PDB entry 2O8M | X-ray diffraction, 2.00 A resolution | chains A and D of the 4 polymer chains in the assembly

# Chain A
Name: Protease
Organism: Hepatitis C virus
Notes: EC 3.4.22.-; engineered mutation(s): S149A
Reference sequence: Q9ELS8 (Q9ELS8_9HEPC); residues 1-181 here correspond to UniProt positions 1027-1207 (UniProt number = residue number + 1026)
Amino-acid sequence (200 residues; numbered -11 to 189; 1 number in that range is skipped by the numbering (no residue carries it; nothing is unmodelled there); the number before each row is that of its first residue; numbers below 1 keep their minus sign (Met-11 is residue -11)):
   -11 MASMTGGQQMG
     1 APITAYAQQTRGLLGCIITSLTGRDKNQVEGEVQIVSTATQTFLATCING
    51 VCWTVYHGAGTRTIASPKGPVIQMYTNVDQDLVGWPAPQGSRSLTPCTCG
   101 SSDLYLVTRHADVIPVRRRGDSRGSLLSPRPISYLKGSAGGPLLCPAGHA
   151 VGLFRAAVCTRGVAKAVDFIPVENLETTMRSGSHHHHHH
Not modelled in the structure: -11 to -4, 183-189
Differences from the reference sequence: expression tag (-11 to -1, 182-189); conflict Arg119 (Gln1145 in Q9ELS8), Ala139 (Ser1165 in Q9ELS8)
Metal / ion sites: Na+ site 1: Thr4 (shared with 2 residues of chain C); Na+ site 2: Ala5, Ala111; Zn2+: Cys97, Cys99, Cys145

# Chain D
Name: Protease
Reference sequence: P27958 (POLG_HCVH); residues 221-239 here correspond to UniProt positions 1677-1695 (UniProt number = residue number + 1456)
Amino-acid sequence (23 residues; row label = number of the first residue in the row):
   219 KKGCVVIVGRIVLSGKPAIIPKK
Not modelled in the structure: 219, 238-241
Differences from the reference sequence: expression tag (219-220, 240-241)

# How chain A and chain D interact
Contacting residue pairs (8; chain A residue first):
  Thr4(A) - Leu231(D)  hydrogen bond (side chain-backbone)
  Thr4(A) - Ser232(D)
  Ala5(A) - Ser232(D)
  Tyr6(A) - Ser232(D)
  Tyr6(A) - Gly233(D)
  Tyr6(A) - Lys234(D)
  Tyr6(A) - Pro235(D)
  Ala7(A) - Lys234(D)  hydrogen bond (backbone-side chain)
Other interface residues (no listed pair), chain A (5 interface residues in all): Gln8

# Summary
Chain A and chain D each contribute 5 residues to their interface; the contacts include 2 hydrogen bonds.
Among the polar pairs are Thr4(A)-Leu231(D) and Ala7(A)-Lys234(D). The Na+ site 2 is built by Ala5(A) and
Ala111(A). Cys97(A), Cys99(A) and Cys145(A) coordinate Zn2+.
Chain A is Protease (Hepatitis C virus) and chain D is Protease; the structure, Crystal structure of the S139A
mutant of Hepatitis C Virus NS3/4A protease, was determined by X-ray diffraction, deposited together with
2OBO, 2OBQ, 2OC0, 2OC1, 2OC7 and 2OC8.
